Entry 2F5N (X-ray diffraction, 2.00 A resolution); this record covers chains C and A of the 3 polymer chains in the assembly.

Chain C:
Molecule: 16-nt DNA strand
Sequence (16 nucleotides; each row starts with the number of its first residue; numbering starts at 0):
     0 TGCGTCCAGG TCTACC
Not modelled in the structure: 0-2

Chain A:
Molecule: formamidopyrimidine-DNA glycosidase
Organism: Geobacillus stearothermophilus
Notes: EC 3.2.2.23
Reference sequence: P84131 (P84131_BACST); numbering as in UniProt (aligned over 1-274)
Sequence (274 residues; row label = number of the first residue in the row):
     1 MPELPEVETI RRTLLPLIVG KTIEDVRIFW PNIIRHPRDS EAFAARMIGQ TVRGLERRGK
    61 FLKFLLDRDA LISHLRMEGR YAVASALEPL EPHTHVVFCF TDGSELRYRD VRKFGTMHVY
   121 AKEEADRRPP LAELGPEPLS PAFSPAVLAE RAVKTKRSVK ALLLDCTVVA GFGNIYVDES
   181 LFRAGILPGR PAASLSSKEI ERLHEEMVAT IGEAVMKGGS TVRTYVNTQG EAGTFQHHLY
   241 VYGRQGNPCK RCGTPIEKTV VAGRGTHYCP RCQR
Not modelled in the structure: 1, 217-237
Construct notes: engineered mutation Cys166 (Gln in P84131)
Bound ions: Zn2+: Cys249, Cys252, Cys269, Cys272
What the authors report for this chain:
  - binding site for the 16-nt DNA strand (chain C): Met77, Phe114, Cys166
  - conformationally variable residues (side-chain flip): Met77, Arg112

Chain C / chain A interface:
Residue-residue contacts (15):
  DA7(C) - Met77(A)  base contact
  DA7(C) - Phe114(A)  base contact
  DA7(C) - Arg264(A)  phosphate contact
  DA7(C) - Gly265(A)  hydrogen bond to the phosphate
  DG8(C) - Lys60(A)  phosphate contact
  DG8(C) - His74(A)  hydrogen bond to the phosphate
  DG8(C) - Arg76(A)  hydrogen bond to the base
  DG8(C) - Phe114(A)  base contact
  DG8(C) - Arg264(A)  base contact
  DG9(C) - Lys60(A)  phosphate contact
  DG9(C) - Phe61(A)  sugar contact
  DG9(C) - His74(A)  salt bridge to the phosphate
  DG9(C) - Arg76(A)  hydrogen bond to the sugar
  DG9(C) - Arg264(A)  base contact
  DT10(C) - Pro130(A)  phosphate contact
Other interface residues (no listed pair), chain A (15 interface residues in all): Glu3, Cys166, Gly171, Asn174, Tyr242, Gly263

Summary:
4 residues of chain C and 15 residues of chain A are in contact; the contacts include 4 hydrogen bonds and 1
salt bridge. Polar pairs include DG8(C)-Arg76(A), DG9(C)-Arg76(A) and DA7(C)-Gly265(A). The paper reports a
binding site for the 16-nt DNA strand (chain C) at Met77(A), Phe114(A) and Cys166(A); conformational
variability at Met77(A) and Arg112(A).
Here chain C is a 16-nt DNA strand and chain A is formamidopyrimidine-DNA glycosidase (Geobacillus
stearothermophilus). Entry 2F5N (MutM crosslinked to undamaged DNA sampling A:T base pair IC1) was determined
by X-ray diffraction, deposited together with 2F5O, 2F5Q and 2F5S.
